Entry 2E0M (X-ray diffraction, 1.70 A resolution); this record covers chain A.

# Chain A
Molecule: Ribonuclease
From: Homo sapiens
Notes: EC 3.1.27.5
UniProtKB: P07998 (RNAS1_HUMAN); residues 1-128 here correspond to UniProt positions 29-156 (UniProt number = residue number + 28)
Chain sequence (129 residues; numbered 0 to 128; the number before each row is that of its first residue; numbering starts at 0):
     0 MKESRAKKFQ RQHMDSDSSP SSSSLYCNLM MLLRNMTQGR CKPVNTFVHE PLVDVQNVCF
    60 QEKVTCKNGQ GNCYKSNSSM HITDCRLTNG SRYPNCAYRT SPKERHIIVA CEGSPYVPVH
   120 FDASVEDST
Not modelled in the structure: 0
Sequence notes: expression tag (0); engineered mutation L24 (Thr52 in P07998), L28 (Gln56 in P07998), L31 (Arg59 in P07998), L32 (Arg60 in P07998)
Disulfides: C26-C84, C40-C95, C58-C110, C65-C72
Ion coordination: Cd2+ site 1: E49, H80 (together with chloride ion); Cd2+ site 2: H119 (together with chloride ion); Cd2+ site 3: E125 (shared with 1 residue of chain B); Cd2+ site 4: D126 (together with chloride ion)
What the authors report for this chain:
  - interface residues: L28, L31, L32
  - contacts within the chain: L28-L32

# Summary
E49 and H80 coordinate Cd2+ site 1. From the paper: interface residues L28, L31 and L32; contacts within the
chain involving L28 and L32.
Chain A is Ribonuclease (Homo sapiens); the structure, Mutant Human Ribonuclease 1 (T24L, Q28L, R31L, R32L),
was determined by X-ray diffraction together with 2E0J, 2E0L and 2E0O from the same study.
